Entry 8ATF (electron microscopy, 3.45 A resolution); this record covers chains K and P of the 12 polymer chains in the assembly.

Chain K:
Molecule: 227-nt DNA strand
Sequence (227 nucleotides; numbered -73 to 153; the number before each row is that of its first residue; numbers below 1 keep their minus sign (DC-73 is residue -73)):
   -73 CTGGAGAATCCCGGTGCCGAGGCCGCTCAATTGGTCGTAGACAGCTCTAG
   -23 CACCGCTTAAACGCACGTACGCGCTGTCCCCCGCGTTTTAACCGCCAAGG
    27 GGATTACTCCCTAGTCTCCAGGCACGTGTCAGATATATACATCCTGTGCA
    77 TGTATTGAACAGCGACCTTGCCGGTGCCAGTCGGATAGTGTTCCGAGCTC
   127 CCACTCTAGAGGATCCCCGGGTACCGA
Disordered / not traced: -73, 71-153

Chain P:
Protein: Histone H2B type 1-C/E/F/G/I
Organism: Homo sapiens
UniProt: P62807 (H2B1C_HUMAN); residues 1-125 here correspond to UniProt positions 2-126 (UniProt number = residue number + 1)
Sequence (125 residues; row label = number of the first residue in the row):
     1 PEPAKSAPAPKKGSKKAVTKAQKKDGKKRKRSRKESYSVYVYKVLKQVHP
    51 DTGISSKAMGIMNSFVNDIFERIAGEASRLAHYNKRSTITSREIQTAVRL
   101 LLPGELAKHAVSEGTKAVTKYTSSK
Disordered / not traced: 1-31, 125
UniProt features mapped onto this chain:
  - modified residue: Pro1 (N-acetylproline), Glu2 (ADP-ribosyl glutamic acid), Lys5 (N6-(2-hydroxyisobutyryl)lysine), Ser6 (ADP-ribosylserine), Lys11 (N6-(beta-hydroxybutyryl)lysine), Lys12 (N6-(2-hydroxyisobutyryl)lysine), Ser14 (Phosphoserine), Lys15 (N6-acetyllysine), Lys16 (N6-(beta-hydroxybutyryl)lysine), Lys20 (N6-(2-hydroxyisobutyryl)lysine), Lys23 (N6-(2-hydroxyisobutyryl)lysine), Lys24 (N6-(2-hydroxyisobutyryl)lysine), Lys34 (N6-(2-hydroxyisobutyryl)lysine), Glu35 (PolyADP-ribosyl glutamic acid), Ser36 (Phosphoserine), Lys43 (N6-(2-hydroxyisobutyryl)lysine), Lys46 (N6-(2-hydroxyisobutyryl)lysine), Lys57 (N6,N6-dimethyllysine), Arg79 (Dimethylated arginine), Lys85 (N6,N6,N6-trimethyllysine) and 6 more in UniProt
  - glycosylation: Ser112 (O-linked (GlcNAc) serine)
  - cross-link (Glycyl lysine isopeptide (Lys-Gly)): Lys5 (interchain with G-Cter in SUMO2), Lys20 (interchain with G-Cter in SUMO2), Lys34 (interchain with G-Cter in ubiquitin), Lys120 (interchain with G-Cter in ubiquitin)

Chain K / chain P interface:
Contacting residue pairs - 12 pairs, chain K then chain P:
  DA-54(K) - Ile54(P)  sugar contact
  DA-54(K) - Ser56(P)  hydrogen bond to the phosphate
  DG-53(K) - Tyr42(P)  hydrogen bond to the phosphate
  DG-53(K) - Gly53(P)  phosphate contact
  DG-53(K) - Ile54(P)  hydrogen bond to the phosphate
  DG-52(K) - Tyr42(P)  phosphate contact
  DA-35(K) - Ser87(P)  hydrogen bond to the phosphate
  DA-35(K) - Thr88(P)  phosphate contact
  DG-34(K) - Ser87(P)  hydrogen bond to the phosphate
  DG-34(K) - Thr88(P)  hydrogen bond to the phosphate
  DA-33(K) - Arg86(P)  salt bridge to the phosphate
  DT30(K) - Ser32(P)  phosphate contact
Other interface residues (no listed pair), chain K (8 interface residues in all): DT-47
Other interface residues (no listed pair), chain P (10 interface residues in all): Arg33, Ser55

Summary:
Chain K and chain P form an interface of 8 and 10 residues respectively, with 6 hydrogen bonds and 1 salt
bridge. Among the polar pairs are DA-54(K)-Ser56(P), DG-53(K)-Tyr42(P) and DG-53(K)-Ile54(P).
Here chain K is a 227-nt DNA strand and chain P is Histone H2B type 1-C/E/F/G/I (Homo sapiens). Entry 8ATF
(Nucleosome-bound Ino80 ATPase) was determined by electron microscopy, deposited together with 8AV6.
